8E79 - chains D and O of the 9 polymer chains in the assembly; structure by electron microscopy, 3.71 A resolution.

== Chain D ==
Protein: DNA-directed RNA polymerase subunit beta'
Source organism: Mycobacterium tuberculosis
Notes: EC 2.7.7.6
UniProt: A0A045J9E2 (A0A045J9E2_MYCTX); residues 1-1316 here = UniProt positions 1-1316
Chain sequence (1318 residues; numbered -1 to 1316; the number before each row is that of its first residue; numbers below 1 keep their minus sign (Gly-1 is residue -1)):
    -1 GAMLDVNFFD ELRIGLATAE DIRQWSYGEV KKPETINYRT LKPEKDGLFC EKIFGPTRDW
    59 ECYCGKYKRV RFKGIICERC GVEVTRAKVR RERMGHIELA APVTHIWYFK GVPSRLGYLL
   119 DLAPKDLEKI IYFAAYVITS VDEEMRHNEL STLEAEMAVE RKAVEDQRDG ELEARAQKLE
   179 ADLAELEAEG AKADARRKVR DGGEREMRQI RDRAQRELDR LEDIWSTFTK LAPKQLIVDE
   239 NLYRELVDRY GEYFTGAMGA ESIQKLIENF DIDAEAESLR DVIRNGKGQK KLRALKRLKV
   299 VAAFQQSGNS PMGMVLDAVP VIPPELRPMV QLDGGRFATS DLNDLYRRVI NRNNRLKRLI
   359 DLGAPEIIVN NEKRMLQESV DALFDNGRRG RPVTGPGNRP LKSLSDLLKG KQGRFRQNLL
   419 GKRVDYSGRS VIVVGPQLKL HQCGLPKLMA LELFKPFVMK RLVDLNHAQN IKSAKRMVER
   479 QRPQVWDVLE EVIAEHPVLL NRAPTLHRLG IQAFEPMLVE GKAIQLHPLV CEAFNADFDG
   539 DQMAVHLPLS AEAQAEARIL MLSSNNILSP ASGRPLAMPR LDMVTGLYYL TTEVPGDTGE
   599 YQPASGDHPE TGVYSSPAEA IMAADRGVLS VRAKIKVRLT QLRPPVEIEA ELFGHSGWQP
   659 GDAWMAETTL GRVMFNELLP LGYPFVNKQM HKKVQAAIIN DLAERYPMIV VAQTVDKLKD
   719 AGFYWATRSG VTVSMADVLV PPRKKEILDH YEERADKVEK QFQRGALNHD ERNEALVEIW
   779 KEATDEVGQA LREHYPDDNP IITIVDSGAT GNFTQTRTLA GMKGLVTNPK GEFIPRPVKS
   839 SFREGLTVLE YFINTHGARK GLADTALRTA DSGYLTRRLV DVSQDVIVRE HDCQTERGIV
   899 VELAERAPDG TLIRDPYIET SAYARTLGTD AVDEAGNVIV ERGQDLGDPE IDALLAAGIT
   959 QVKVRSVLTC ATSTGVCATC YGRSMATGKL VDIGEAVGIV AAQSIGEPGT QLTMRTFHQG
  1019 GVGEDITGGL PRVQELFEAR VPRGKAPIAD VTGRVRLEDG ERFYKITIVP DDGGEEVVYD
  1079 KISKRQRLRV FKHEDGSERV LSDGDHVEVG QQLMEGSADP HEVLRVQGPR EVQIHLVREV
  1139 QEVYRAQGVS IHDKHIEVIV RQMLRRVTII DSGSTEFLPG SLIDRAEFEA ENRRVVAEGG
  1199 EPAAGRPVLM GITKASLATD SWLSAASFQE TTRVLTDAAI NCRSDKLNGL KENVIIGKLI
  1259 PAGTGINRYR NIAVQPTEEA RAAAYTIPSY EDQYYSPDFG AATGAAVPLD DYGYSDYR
Not modelled in the structure: 1014-1022, 1091-1096, 1283-1316
Sequence notes: expression tag (-1 to 0)
Ion coordination: Zn2+ site 1: Cys60, Cys62, Cys78; Mg2+: Asp535, Asp537, Asp539 (shared with 1 residue of chain R); Zn2+ site 2: Cys891, Cys978

== Chain O ==
Molecule: 54-nt DNA strand
Sequence (54 nucleotides; each row starts with the number of its first residue):
     1 CGTCAGAAAG AAAACCCTTT ATTTGTTATA TAGTATTTTA TCCTCTCATG CCGG
Not modelled in the structure: 1-8, 21-23, 46-54

== Interface between chain D and chain O ==
Contacting residue pairs (12; chain D residue first):
  Arg37(D) - DC16(O)  salt bridge to the phosphate
  Val110(D) - DT36(O)  sugar contact
  Tyr116(D) - DT37(O)  phosphate contact
  Ala121(D) - DT38(O)  phosphate contact
  Pro122(D) - DT37(O)  sugar contact
  Lys123(D) - DT38(O)  phosphate contact
  Lys294(D) - DT36(O)  salt bridge to the phosphate
  Arg346(D) - DT20(O)  salt bridge to the phosphate
  Gly393(D) - DT20(O)  base contact
  Arg1038(D) - DG33(O)  phosphate contact
  Arg1038(D) - DT34(O)  phosphate contact
  Arg1041(D) - DG33(O)  salt bridge to the phosphate

== Summary ==
The interface between chain D and chain O involves 11 residues on one side and 7 on the other; the contacts
include 4 salt bridges. Polar contacts include Arg37(D)-DC16(O), Lys294(D)-DT36(O) and Arg346(D)-DT20(O).
Cys60(D), Cys62(D) and Cys78(D) coordinate Zn2+ site 1.
Chain D is DNA-directed RNA polymerase subunit beta' (Mycobacterium tuberculosis) and chain O is a 54-nt DNA
strand; the structure, Mycobacterium tuberculosis RNAP paused elongation complex with Escherichia coli NusG
transcription factor, was determined by electron microscopy together with 8E74, 8E82, 8E8M and 8E95 from the
same study.
